Entry 8JZ7 (electron microscopy, 2.60 A resolution); this record covers chains B and C of the 5 polymer chains in the assembly.

# Chain B
Protein: Guanine nucleotide-binding protein G(I)/G(S)/G(T) subunit beta-1
From: Homo sapiens
Reference sequence: P62873 (GBB1_HUMAN); residue numbers follow UniProt; this construct covers 2-340
Sequence (356 residues; numbered -15 to 340; the number before each row is that of its first residue; numbers below 1 keep their minus sign (Met-15 is residue -15)):
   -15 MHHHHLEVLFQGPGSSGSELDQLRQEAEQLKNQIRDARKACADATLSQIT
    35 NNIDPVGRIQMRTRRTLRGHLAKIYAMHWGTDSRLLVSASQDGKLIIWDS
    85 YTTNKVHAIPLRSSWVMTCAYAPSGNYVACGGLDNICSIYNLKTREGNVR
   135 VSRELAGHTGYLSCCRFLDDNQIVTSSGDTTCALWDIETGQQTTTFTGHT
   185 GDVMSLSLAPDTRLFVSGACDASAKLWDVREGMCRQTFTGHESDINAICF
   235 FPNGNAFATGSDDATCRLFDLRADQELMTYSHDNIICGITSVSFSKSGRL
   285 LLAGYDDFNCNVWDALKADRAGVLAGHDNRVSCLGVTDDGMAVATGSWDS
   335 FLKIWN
Disordered / not traced: -15 to 0
Differences from the reference sequence: initiating methionine (-15); expression tag (-14 to 1)
Swiss-Prot annotation at these positions:
  - modified residue: Ser2 (N-acetylserine), His266 (Phosphohistidine)
  - natural variant: Leu30 (L30F: In MRD42; uncertain significance), Arg52 (R52G: In MRD42), Gly64 (G64V: In MRD42), Asp76 (D76E: In MRD42; D76G: In MRD42), Gly77 (G77S: In MRD42), Lys78 (K78R: In MRD42), Ile80 (I80N: In MRD42; I80T: In MRD42), His91 (H91R: In MRD42; uncertain significance), Ala92 (A92T: In MRD42), Pro94 (P94S: In MRD42), Leu95 (L95P: In MRD42), Arg96 (R96L: In MRD42), 5 further natural variant entries in UniProt

# Chain C
Protein: Guanine nucleotide-binding protein G(I)/G(S)/G(O) subunit gamma-2
From: Homo sapiens
Reference sequence: P59768 (GBG2_HUMAN); residue numbers follow UniProt; this construct covers 1-71
Sequence (71 residues; numbered 1 to 71; the number before each row is that of its first residue):
     1 MASNNTASIAQARKLVEQLKMEANIDRIKVSKAAADLMAYCEAHAKEDPL
    51 LTPVPASENPFREKKFFCAIL
Disordered / not traced: 1-5, 64-71
Swiss-Prot annotation at these positions:
  - modified residue: Ala2 (N-acetylalanine), Cys68 (Cysteine methyl ester)
  - lipidation: Cys68 (S-geranylgeranyl cysteine)

# Interface between chain B and chain C
Residue-residue contacts - 74 pairs, chain B then chain C:
  Leu4(B) with Ser8(C); Ile9(C)
  Leu7(B) with Ile9(C); Ala12(C), hydrophobic; Arg13(C); Val16(C)
  Ala11(B) with Leu15(C), hydrophobic; Val16(C)
  Leu14(B) with Leu19(C); Lys20(C)
  Lys15(B) with Leu19(C)
  Ile18(B) with Leu19(C), hydrophobic; Glu22(C); Ala23(C), hydrophobic
  Ala21(B) with Arg27(C)
  Cys25(B) with Arg27(C); Ile28(C); Lys29(C)
  Ala26(B) with Val30(C), hydrophobic
  Asp27(B) with Lys29(C); Val30(C); Ser31(C)
  Ala28(B) with Val30(C); Ser31(C)
  Ile33(B) with Met38(C), hydrophobic
  Ile37(B) with Glu42(C)
  Val40(B) with Leu51(C), hydrophobic
  Ile43(B) with Leu50(C)
  Met45(B) with Leu50(C), hydrophobic
  Arg48(B) with Phe61(C); Glu63(C)
  Arg49(B) with Pro60(C), hydrogen bond (side chain-backbone); Phe61(C), hydrogen bond (side chain-backbone); Arg62(C)
  Ser84(B) with Phe61(C)
  Tyr85(B) with Pro60(C); Phe61(C), hydrophobic
  Met217(B) with Met21(C), hydrophobic
  Cys218(B) with Gln18(C); Glu22(C), hydrogen bond
  Arg219(B) with Glu22(C)
  Gln220(B) with Ile25(C)
  Thr221(B) with Glu22(C)
  Phe235(B) with Leu37(C), hydrophobic; Tyr40(C), hydrophobic
  Asn237(B) with Tyr40(C)
  Asp254(B) with Ala33(C)
  Arg256(B) with Asp26(C); Arg27(C); Ile28(C); Asp36(C), salt bridge
  Ala257(B) with Ile28(C); Lys29(C)
  Asp258(B) with Ile25(C); Arg27(C), salt bridge
  Lys280(B) with Glu47(C); Asp48(C)
  Ser281(B) with Tyr40(C); Cys41(C); His44(C); Asp48(C), hydrogen bond
  Gly282(B) with Cys41(C), hydrogen bond (backbone-side chain)
  Arg283(B) with Leu51(C)
  Leu300(B) with Cys41(C), hydrophobic
  Asp323(B) with Glu47(C); Pro49(C)
  Gly324(B) with Pro49(C); Leu50(C)
  Met325(B) with Pro49(C), hydrophobic; Pro60(C)
  Ala326(B) with Phe61(C), hydrophobic
  Val327(B) with Leu50(C), hydrophobic
  Asn340(B) with Leu50(C); Phe61(C)
Other interface residues (no listed pair), chain B (53 interface residues in all): Glu3, Arg8, Glu10, Arg22, Leu30, Thr47, Lys209, Pro236, Ala240, Leu284, Ile338
Other interface residues (no listed pair), chain C (38 interface residues in all): Ala34, Asn59

# Summary
Chain B and chain C form an interface of 53 and 38 residues respectively; the contacts include 5 hydrogen
bonds and 2 salt bridges. Polar pairs include Arg256(B)-Asp36(C), Asp258(B)-Arg27(C) and Arg49(B)-Pro60(C).
Here chain B is Guanine nucleotide-binding protein G(I)/G(S)/G(T) subunit beta-1 and chain C is Guanine
nucleotide-binding protein G(I)/G(S)/G(O) subunit gamma-2, both from Homo sapiens. Entry 8JZ7 (Cryo-EM
structure of MK-6892-bound HCAR2 in complex with Gi protein) was determined by electron microscopy.
